PDB entry 1TWH | X-ray diffraction, 3.40 A resolution | chains B and C of the 10 polymer chains in the assembly

Chain B:
Name: DNA-directed RNA polymerase II 140 kDa polypeptide
Organism: Saccharomyces cerevisiae
Notes: EC 2.7.7.6
UniProt: P08518 (RPB2_YEAST); numbering as in UniProt (aligned over 1-1224)
Amino-acid sequence (1224 residues; each row starts with the number of its first residue):
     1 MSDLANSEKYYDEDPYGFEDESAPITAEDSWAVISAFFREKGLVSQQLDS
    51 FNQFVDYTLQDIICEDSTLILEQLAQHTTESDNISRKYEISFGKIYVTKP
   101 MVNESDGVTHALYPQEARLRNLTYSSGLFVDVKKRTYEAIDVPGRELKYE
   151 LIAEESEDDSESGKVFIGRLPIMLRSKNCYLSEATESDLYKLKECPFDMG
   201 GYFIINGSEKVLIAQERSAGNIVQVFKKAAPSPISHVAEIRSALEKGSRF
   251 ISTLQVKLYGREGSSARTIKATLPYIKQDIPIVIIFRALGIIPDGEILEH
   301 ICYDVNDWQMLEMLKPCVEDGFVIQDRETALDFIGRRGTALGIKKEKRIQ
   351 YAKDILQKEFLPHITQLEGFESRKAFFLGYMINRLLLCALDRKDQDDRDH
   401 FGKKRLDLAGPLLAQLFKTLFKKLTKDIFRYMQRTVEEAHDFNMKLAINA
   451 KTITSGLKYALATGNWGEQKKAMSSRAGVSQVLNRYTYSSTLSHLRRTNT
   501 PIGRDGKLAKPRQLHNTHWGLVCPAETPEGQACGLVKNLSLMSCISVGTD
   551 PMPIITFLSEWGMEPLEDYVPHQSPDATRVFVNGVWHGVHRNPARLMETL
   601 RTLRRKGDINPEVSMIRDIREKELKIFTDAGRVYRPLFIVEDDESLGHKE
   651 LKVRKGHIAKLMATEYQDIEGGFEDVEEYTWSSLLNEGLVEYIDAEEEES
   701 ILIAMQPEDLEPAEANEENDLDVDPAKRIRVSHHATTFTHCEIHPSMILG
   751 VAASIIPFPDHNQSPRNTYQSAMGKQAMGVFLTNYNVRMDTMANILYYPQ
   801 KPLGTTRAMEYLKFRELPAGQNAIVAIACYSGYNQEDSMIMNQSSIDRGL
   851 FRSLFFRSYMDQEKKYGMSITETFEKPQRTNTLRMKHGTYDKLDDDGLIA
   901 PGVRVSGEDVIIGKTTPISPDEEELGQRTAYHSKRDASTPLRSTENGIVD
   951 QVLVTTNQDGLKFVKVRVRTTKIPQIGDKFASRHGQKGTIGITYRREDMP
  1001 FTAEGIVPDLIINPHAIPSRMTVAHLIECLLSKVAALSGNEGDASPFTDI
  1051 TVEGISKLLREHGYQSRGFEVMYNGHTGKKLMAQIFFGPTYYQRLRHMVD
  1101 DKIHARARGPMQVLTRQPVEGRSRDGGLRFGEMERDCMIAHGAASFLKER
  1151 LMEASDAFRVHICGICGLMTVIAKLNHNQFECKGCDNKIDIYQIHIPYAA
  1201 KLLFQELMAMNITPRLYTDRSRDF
Disordered / not traced: 1-17, 71-88, 139-163, 438-445, 468-476, 503-508, 669-677, 713-721, 917-932, 1111-1126
Bound ions: Mn2+: D837 (together with ATP) (shared with 2 residues of chain A); Zn2+: C1163, C1166, C1182, C1185
Ligand contacts: ATP: R766, D837, Q986, K987, R1020

Chain C:
Name: DNA-directed RNA polymerase II 45 kDa polypeptide
Organism: Saccharomyces cerevisiae
Notes: EC 2.7.7.6
UniProt: P16370 (RPB3_YEAST); residues 1-318 here = UniProt positions 1-318
Amino-acid sequence (318 residues; row label = number of the first residue in the row):
     1 MSEEGPQVKIREASKDNVDFILSNVDLAMANSLRRVMIAEIPTLAIDSVE
    51 VETNTTVLADEFIAHRLGLIPLQSMDIEQLEYSRDCFCEDHCDKCSVVLT
   101 LQAFGESESTTNVYSKDLVIVSNLMGRNIGHPIIQDKEGNGVLICKLRKG
   151 QELKLTCVAKKGIAKEHAKWGPAAAIEFEYDPWNKLKHTDYWYEQDSAKE
   201 WPQSKNCEYEDPPNEGDPFDYKAQADTFYMNVESVGSIPVDQVVVRGIDT
   251 LQKKVASILLALTQMDQDKVNFASGDNNTASNMLGSNEDVMMTGAEQDPY
   301 SNASQMGNTGSGGYDNAW
Disordered / not traced: 1-2, 269-318
Bound ions: Zn2+: C86, C88, C92, C95
UniProt features mapped onto this chain:
  - binding site (Zn(2+)): C86, C88, C92, C95
  - modified residue: S2 (N-acetylserine)
  - natural variant: A30 (A30D: In mutant RPB3-1)
  - mutagenesis: K9 (K9E: Transcript termination readthrough)

Chain B / chain C interface:
Residue-residue contacts (69; chain B residue first):
  Y797(B) - E61(C)
  Y797(B) - F62(C)  hydrophobic
  Y798(B) - F62(C)
  Y798(B) - R66(C)  hydrogen bond
  D847(B) - H65(C)  hydrogen bond (backbone-side chain)
  D847(B) - H167(C)
  D847(B) - A168(C)  hydrogen bond (side chain-backbone)
  R848(B) - H65(C)
  R848(B) - A168(C)
  G849(B) - H65(C)
  R852(B) - H65(C)
  R969(B) - A59(C)
  R969(B) - E61(C)  salt bridge
  T971(B) - E61(C)  hydrogen bond
  R995(B) - K165(C)
  R996(B) - I38(C)
  R996(B) - A173(C)
  R996(B) - A174(C)  hydrogen bond (side chain-backbone)
  E997(B) - R34(C)  hydrogen bond (backbone-side chain)
  E997(B) - R35(C)
  E997(B) - A39(C)
  D998(B) - R35(C)  salt bridge
  F1001(B) - R34(C)
  F1001(B) - F178(C)  hydrophobic
  A1003(B) - E177(C)
  A1003(B) - F178(C)  hydrogen bond (backbone-backbone)
  E1004(B) - E177(C)
  G1005(B) - I176(C)
  G1005(B) - E177(C)
  R1060(B) - K199(C)  hydrogen bond (side chain-backbone)
  R1060(B) - E200(C)
  R1060(B) - P202(C)
  G1063(B) - P202(C)
  Y1064(B) - P202(C)
  Q1065(B) - E200(C)
  Q1065(B) - W201(C)
  Q1065(B) - P202(C)
  R1067(B) - E194(C)  salt bridge
  F1069(B) - W192(C)  hydrophobic
  F1069(B) - W201(C)  hydrophobic
  Y1073(B) - F178(C)
  Y1073(B) - E179(C)
  Y1073(B) - Y180(C)
  G1075(B) - N31(C)  hydrogen bond (backbone-side chain)
  G1075(B) - R34(C)
  G1075(B) - R35(C)
  H1076(B) - N31(C)  hydrogen bond (backbone-side chain)
  T1077(B) - L27(C)
  T1077(B) - N31(C)
  G1078(B) - L27(C)
  G1078(B) - N31(C)  hydrogen bond (backbone-side chain)
  G1078(B) - F178(C)
  G1078(B) - Y180(C)
  K1079(B) - L27(C)
  K1079(B) - Y180(C)
  K1079(B) - H188(C)
  K1080(B) - Y180(C)  hydrogen bond (side chain-backbone)
  K1080(B) - D181(C)  salt bridge
  L1081(B) - H188(C)
  L1081(B) - T189(C)  hydrogen bond (backbone-side chain)
  M1082(B) - K187(C)
  M1082(B) - H188(C)
  M1082(B) - T189(C)  hydrogen bond (backbone-side chain)
  M1082(B) - D190(C)  hydrogen bond (backbone-backbone)
  Q1084(B) - T189(C)  hydrogen bond
  Q1084(B) - D190(C)
  Q1084(B) - Y191(C)
  Q1084(B) - W192(C)
  Q1084(B) - W201(C)
Other interface residues (no listed pair), chain B (39 interface residues in all): S844, L854, T970, T1002, E1070, V1071, A1083
Other interface residues (no listed pair), chain C (37 interface residues in all): D60, L69, A175, N184

In short:
39 residues of chain B face 37 of chain C across their interface; the contacts include 16 hydrogen bonds and 4
salt bridges. Among the polar pairs are R969(B)-E61(C), D998(B)-R35(C) and R1067(B)-E194(C). Ligands of chain
B: ATP.
Here chain B is DNA-directed RNA polymerase II 140 kDa polypeptide and chain C is DNA-directed RNA polymerase
II 45 kDa polypeptide, both from Saccharomyces cerevisiae. Entry 1TWH (RNA polymerase II complexed with
2'dATP) was determined by X-ray diffraction, deposited together with 1R9S, 1R9T, 1TWA, 1TWC, 1TWF and 1TWG.
